PDB entry 6NAK | X-ray diffraction, 3.14 A resolution | chains A and C of the 6 polymer chains in the assembly

[Chain A (and C)]
Molecule: tRNA threonylcarbamoyladenosine biosynthesis protein TsaB
From: Thermotoga maritima MSB8
Notes: chain C of this document is another copy of the same molecule, construct and numbering; everything in this record applies to it too
UniProtKB: Q9WZX7 (TSAB_THEMA); residues 1-206 here = UniProt positions 1-206
Chain sequence (206 residues; row label = number of the first residue in the row):
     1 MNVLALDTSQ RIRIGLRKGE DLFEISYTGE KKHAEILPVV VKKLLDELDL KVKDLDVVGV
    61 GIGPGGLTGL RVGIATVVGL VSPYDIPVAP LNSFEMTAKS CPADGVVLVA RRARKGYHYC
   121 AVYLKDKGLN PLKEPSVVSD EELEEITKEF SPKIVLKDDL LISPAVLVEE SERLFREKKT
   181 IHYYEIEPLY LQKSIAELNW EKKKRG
Disordered / not traced: 204-206 (chain C: fully traced)

[Chain A / chain C interface]
Pairs across the interface (36; chain A residue first):
  Arg13(A) - Glu24(C)  salt bridge
  Glu20(A) - Gly29(C)
  Glu20(A) - Glu30(C)
  Asp21(A) - Tyr27(C)  hydrogen bond
  Leu22(A) - Ser26(C)
  Leu22(A) - Tyr27(C)
  Leu22(A) - Thr28(C)  hydrogen bond (backbone-backbone)
  Phe23(A) - Ser26(C)
  Phe23(A) - Tyr27(C)  hydrophobic
  Glu24(A) - Arg13(C)  salt bridge
  Glu24(A) - Glu24(C)
  Glu24(A) - Ile25(C)
  Glu24(A) - Ser26(C)  hydrogen bond (backbone-backbone)
  Ile25(A) - Glu24(C)
  Ser26(A) - Leu22(C)
  Ser26(A) - Phe23(C)
  Ser26(A) - Glu24(C)  hydrogen bond (backbone-backbone)
  Tyr27(A) - Asp21(C)  hydrogen bond
  Tyr27(A) - Leu22(C)
  Tyr27(A) - Phe23(C)  hydrophobic
  Thr28(A) - Asp21(C)
  Thr28(A) - Leu22(C)  hydrogen bond (backbone-backbone)
  Glu30(A) - Glu20(C)
  Lys31(A) - Asp21(C)  salt bridge
  Lys43(A) - Glu47(C)  salt bridge
  Glu47(A) - Lys43(C)  salt bridge
  Glu47(A) - Glu47(C)
  Ser100(A) - Leu161(C)
  Pro102(A) - Cys101(C)  hydrophobic
  Pro102(A) - Pro102(C)
  Pro102(A) - Leu161(C)  hydrophobic
  Ala103(A) - Ile154(C)  hydrophobic
  Lys153(A) - Asp104(C)
  Ile154(A) - Pro102(C)
  Ile154(A) - Ala103(C)  hydrophobic
  Leu161(A) - Ser163(C)
Also at the interface, not in a pair above, chain A (25 interface residues in all): Gly29, Ile36, Val40, Cys101, Leu156
Also at the interface, not in a pair above, chain C (25 interface residues in all): Lys31, Ile36, Val40, Leu156

[In short]
Chain A and chain C each contribute 25 residues to their interface, with 6 hydrogen bonds and 5 salt bridges.
Polar pairs include Arg13(A)-Glu24(C), Lys31(A)-Asp21(C) and Lys43(A)-Glu47(C).
Both chains are tRNA threonylcarbamoyladenosine biosynthesis protein TsaB (Thermotoga maritima MSB8). Entry
6NAK (BACTERIAL PROTEIN COMPLEX TM BDE complex) was determined by X-ray diffraction, deposited together with
6NBJ.
